PDB entry 9IVW | electron microscopy, 3.79 A resolution | chains G and F

== Chain G (and F) ==
Protein: Shutoff protein
From: Human adenovirus 2
Notes: chain F of this document is another copy of the same molecule, construct and numbering; everything in this record applies to it too
UniProt: P24932 (SHUT_ADE02); residues 1-805 here = UniProt positions 1-805
Amino-acid sequence (849 residues; each row starts with the number of its first residue):
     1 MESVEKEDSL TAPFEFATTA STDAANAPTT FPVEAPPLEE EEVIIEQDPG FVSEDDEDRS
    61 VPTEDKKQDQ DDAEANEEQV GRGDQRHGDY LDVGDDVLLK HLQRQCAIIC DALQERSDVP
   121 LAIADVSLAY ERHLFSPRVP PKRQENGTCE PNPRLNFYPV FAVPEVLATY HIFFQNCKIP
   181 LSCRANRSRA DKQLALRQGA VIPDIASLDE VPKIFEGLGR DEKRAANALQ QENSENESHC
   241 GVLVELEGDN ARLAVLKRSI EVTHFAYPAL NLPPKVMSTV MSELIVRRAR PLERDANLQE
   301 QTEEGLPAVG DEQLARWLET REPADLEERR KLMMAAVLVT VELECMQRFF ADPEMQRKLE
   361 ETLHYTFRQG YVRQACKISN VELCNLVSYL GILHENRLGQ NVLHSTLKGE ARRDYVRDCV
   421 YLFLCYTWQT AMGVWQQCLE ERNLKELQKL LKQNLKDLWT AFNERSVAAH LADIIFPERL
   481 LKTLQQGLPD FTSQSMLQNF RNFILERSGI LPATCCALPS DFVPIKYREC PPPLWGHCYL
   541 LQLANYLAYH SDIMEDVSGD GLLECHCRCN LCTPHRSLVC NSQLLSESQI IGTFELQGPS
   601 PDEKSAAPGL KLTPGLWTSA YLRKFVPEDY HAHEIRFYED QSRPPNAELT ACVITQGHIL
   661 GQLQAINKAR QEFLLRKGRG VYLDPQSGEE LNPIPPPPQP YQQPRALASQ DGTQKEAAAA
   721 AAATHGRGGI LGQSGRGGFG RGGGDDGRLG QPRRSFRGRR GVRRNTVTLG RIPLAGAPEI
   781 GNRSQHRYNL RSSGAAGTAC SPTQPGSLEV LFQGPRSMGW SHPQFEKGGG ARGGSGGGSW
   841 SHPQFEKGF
Disordered / not traced: 1-160, 228-241, 555-849 (chain F: 1-158, 217-241, 286-306, 555-567, 600-608, 696-849)
Sequence notes: expression tag (806-849)
Reported in the primary citation:
  - self-association interface (contacts with another copy of this molecule); pairs are residue here / residue on that copy: Cys-515/Cys-516 (disulfide), Val-163, Gln-498, Asn-499, Asn-502, Ser-508
  - mutagenesis - Q498A/N499A: decreased expression

== Chain G / chain F interface ==
Contacting residue pairs - 50 pairs, chain G then chain F:
  Phe-161(G) / His-394(F)
  Val-163(G) / Ala-168(F)  hydrophobic
  Pro-164(G) / Met-496(F)
  Pro-164(G) / Asn-499(F)
  Glu-165(G) / Val-387(F)
  Glu-165(G) / Asn-396(F)  hydrogen bond
  Val-166(G) / Asn-396(F)  hydrogen bond (backbone-side chain)
  Leu-167(G) / Asn-396(F)
  Ile-172(G) / Leu-398(F)  hydrophobic
  Tyr-389(G) / Phe-161(F)
  Tyr-389(G) / Ala-162(F)
  Tyr-389(G) / Val-163(F)
  His-394(G) / Ala-162(F)
  His-394(G) / Val-163(F)
  Asn-396(G) / Glu-165(F)
  Asn-396(G) / Leu-167(F)
  Leu-398(G) / Leu-167(F)  hydrophobic
  Leu-398(G) / Ile-172(F)  hydrophobic
  Leu-398(G) / Phe-503(F)  hydrophobic
  Gly-399(G) / Arg-507(F)  hydrogen bond (backbone-side chain)
  Gln-400(G) / Arg-507(F)
  Leu-403(G) / Gly-509(F)
  Leu-403(G) / Ile-510(F)
  Leu-403(G) / Leu-511(F)
  Thr-406(G) / Glu-261(F)  hydrogen bond
  Ser-495(G) / Glu-506(F)
  Met-496(G) / Val-163(F)  hydrophobic
  Met-496(G) / Glu-165(F)
  Gln-498(G) / Asn-502(F)
  Gln-498(G) / Pro-512(F)
  Asn-499(G) / Asn-499(F)
  Arg-501(G) / Ala-513(F)
  Asn-502(G) / Gln-498(F)
  Phe-503(G) / Leu-398(F)  hydrophobic
  Glu-506(G) / Gln-400(F)  hydrogen bond
  Glu-506(G) / Ser-495(F)  hydrogen bond
  Gly-509(G) / Leu-403(F)
  Ile-510(G) / Leu-403(F)
  Leu-511(G) / Leu-403(F)
  Leu-511(G) / Leu-407(F)  hydrophobic
  Leu-511(G) / Tyr-415(F)
  Pro-512(G) / Gln-498(F)
  Ala-513(G) / Cys-516(F)  hydrogen bond (backbone-side chain)
  Thr-514(G) / Cys-516(F)
  Cys-515(G) / Val-255(F)  hydrophobic
  Cys-515(G) / Cys-515(F)  hydrophobic
  Cys-515(G) / Cys-516(F)  hydrogen bond
  Cys-516(G) / Ala-513(F)  hydrogen bond (side chain-backbone)
  Cys-516(G) / Thr-514(F)
  Cys-516(G) / Cys-515(F)  hydrogen bond
Also at the interface, not in a pair above, chain G (36 interface residues in all): Ala-162, Leu-390, Arg-397, Tyr-426, Leu-518
Also at the interface, not in a pair above, chain F (38 interface residues in all): Val-160, Pro-164, Val-166, Tyr-389, Glu-395

== Overview ==
36 residues of chain G and 38 residues of chain F are in contact, with 10 hydrogen bonds. Polar contacts
include Glu-165(G)/Asn-396(F), Val-166(G)/Asn-396(F) and Gly-399(G)/Arg-507(F). The paper reports that
Q498A/N499A of chain G reduce expression; a self-association interface involving Val-163(G), Gln-498(G) and
Asn-499(G) among others.
Chain G and chain F are both Shutoff protein (Human adenovirus 2); the structure, Structure of Adenovirus
serotype 2 100K, was determined by electron microscopy, deposited together with 9IVX and 9IW0.
